7Y65 - chains B and S of the 6 polymer chains in the assembly; structure by electron microscopy, 3.20 A resolution.

[Chain B]
Name: Guanine nucleotide-binding protein G(I)/G(S)/G(T) subunit beta-1
From: Homo sapiens
Reference sequence: P62873 (GBB1_HUMAN); numbering as in UniProt (aligned over 2-340)
Amino-acid sequence (356 residues; row label = number of the first residue in the row; numbers below 1 keep their minus sign (Met-15 is residue -15)):
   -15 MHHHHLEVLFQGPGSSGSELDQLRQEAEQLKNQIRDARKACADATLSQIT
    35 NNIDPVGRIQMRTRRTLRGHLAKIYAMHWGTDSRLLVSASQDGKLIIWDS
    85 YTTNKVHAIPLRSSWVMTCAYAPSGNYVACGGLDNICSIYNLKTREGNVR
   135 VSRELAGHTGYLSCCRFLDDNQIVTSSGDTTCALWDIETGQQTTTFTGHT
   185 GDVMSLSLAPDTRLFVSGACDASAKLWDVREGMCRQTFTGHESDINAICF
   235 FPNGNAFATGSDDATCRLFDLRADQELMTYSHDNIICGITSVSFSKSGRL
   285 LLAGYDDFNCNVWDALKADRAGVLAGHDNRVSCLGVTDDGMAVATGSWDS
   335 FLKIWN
Not modelled in the structure: -15 to 0
Sequence notes: initiating methionine (-15); expression tag (-14 to 1)
UniProt features mapped onto this chain:
  - modified residue: Ser2 (N-acetylserine), His266 (Phosphohistidine)
  - natural variant: Leu30 (L30F: In MRD42; uncertain significance), Arg52 (R52G: In MRD42), Gly64 (G64V: In MRD42), Asp76 (D76E: In MRD42; D76G: In MRD42), Gly77 (G77S: In MRD42), Lys78 (K78R: In MRD42), Ile80 (I80N: In MRD42; I80T: In MRD42), His91 (H91R: In MRD42; uncertain significance), Ala92 (A92T: In MRD42), Pro94 (P94S: In MRD42), Leu95 (L95P: In MRD42), Arg96 (R96L: In MRD42), 5 further natural variant entries in UniProt

[Chain S]
Name: scFV16
From: Mus musculus
Notes: antibody fragment or engineered binder
Amino-acid sequence (267 residues; numbered 0 to 266; the number before each row is that of its first residue; numbering starts at 0):
     0 MDVQLVESGGGLVQPGGSRKLSCSASGFAFSSFGMHWVRQAPEKGLEWVA
    50 YISSGSGTIYYADTVKGRFTISRDDPKNTLFLQMTSLRSEDTAMYYCVRS
   100 IYYYGSSPFDFWGQGTTLTVSSGGGGSGGGGSGGGGSDIVMTQATSSVPV
   150 TPGESVSISCRSSKSLLHSNGNTYLYWFLQRPGQSPQLLIYRMSNLASGV
   200 PDRFSGSGSGTAFTLTISRLEAEDVGVYYCMQHLEYPLTFGAGTKLELKA
   250 AAENLYFQGHHHHHHHH
Not modelled in the structure: 0-1, 7-20, 38-45, 84-92, 115-135, 248-266
Disulfide bonds: Cys159-Cys229

[How chain B and chain S interact]
Pairs across the interface - 11 pairs, chain B then chain S:
  Asp66(B) with Tyr103(S)
  Arg68(B) with Tyr103(S)
  Leu69(B) with Tyr103(S), hydrophobic
  Val90(B) with Tyr102(S), hydrophobic
  Arg129(B) with Val2(S); Asp109(S), salt bridge; Phe110(S)
  Glu130(B) with Gly26(S); Phe27(S)
  Gly131(B) with Phe32(S)
  Asn132(B) with Ala28(S)
Interface residues without a listed pair, chain B (10 interface residues in all): Asp83, His91
Interface residues without a listed pair, chain S (10 interface residues in all): Arg98

[In short]
Chain B and chain S each contribute 10 residues to their interface; the contacts include 1 salt bridge. Its
one salt-bridged contact is Arg129(B)-Asp109(S).
Here chain B is Guanine nucleotide-binding protein G(I)/G(S)/G(T) subunit beta-1 (Homo sapiens) and chain S is
scFV16 (Mus musculus). Entry 7Y65 (Cryo-EM structure of C5a peptide-bound C5aR1 in complex with Gi protein)
was determined by electron microscopy together with 7Y64, 7Y66 and 7Y67 from the same study.
